6J80 - chains A and B of the 3 polymer chains in the assembly; structure by X-ray diffraction, 1.81 A resolution.

== Chain A (and B) ==
Protein: Oligoribonuclease, mitochondrial
Organism: Homo sapiens
Notes: chain B of this document is another copy of the same molecule, construct and numbering; everything in this record applies to it too
UniProtKB: Q9Y3B8 (ORN_HUMAN); numbering as in UniProt (aligned over 38-216)
Chain sequence (181 residues; row label = number of the first residue in the row):
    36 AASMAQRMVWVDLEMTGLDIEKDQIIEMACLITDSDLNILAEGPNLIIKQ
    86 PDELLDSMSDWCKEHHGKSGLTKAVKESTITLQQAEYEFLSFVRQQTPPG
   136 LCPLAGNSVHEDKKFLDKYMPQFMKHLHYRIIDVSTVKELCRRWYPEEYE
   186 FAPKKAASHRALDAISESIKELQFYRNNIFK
Disordered / not traced: 36-37, 50-59, 87-113, 189-192 (chain B: fully traced)
Sequence notes: expression tag (36-37); engineered mutation Ala199 (Asp in Q9Y3B8)
UniProt features mapped onto this chain:
  - active site: His194
  - binding site (Mg(2+)): Asp47, Glu49, Asp147
  - site (Important for dinucleotide binding): Leu53, Trp96, Tyr164
  - modified residue: Ser92 (Phosphoserine), Tyr122 (Phosphotyrosine), Lys173 (N6-acetyllysine)
  - mutagenesis: Asp47 (D47A: Loss of 3'-to-5'exoribonuclease activity), Glu49 (E49A: Loss of 3'-to-5'exoribonuclease activity), Leu53 (L53A: Loss of 3'-to-5'exoribonuclease activity), Trp96 (W96A: Loss of 3'-to-5'exoribonuclease activity), Glu146 (E146A: No effect on 3'-to-5'exoribonuclease activity), Asp147 (D147A: Loss of 3'-to-5'exoribonuclease activity), Tyr164 (Y164A: Loss of 3'-to-5'exoribonuclease activity), Arg178 (R178A: Disruption of homodimerization and loss of 3'-to-5'exoribonuclease activity; when associated with R-179 or A-179), Trp179 (W179A: Disruption of homodimerization and loss of 3'-to-5'exoribonuclease activity; when associated with A-178 or A-215 ...), His194 (H194A: Loss of 3'-to-5'exoribonuclease activity), Phe215 (F215A: Disruption of homodimerization and loss of 3'-to-5'exoribonuclease activity; when associated with A-179)
What the authors report for this chain:
  - binding site for the 7-nt DNA strand: Glu49, Met50, Leu53, Trp96, Tyr122, Tyr164, Arg165, Phe186, Lys189
  - self-association interface (contacts with another copy of this molecule): Ser170, Leu175, Trp179, Ile214, Phe215
  - contacts within the chain: Trp96-His100 (pi stacking), His163-Tyr164 (pi stacking)
  - mutagenesis - H194A: abolished catalytic activity on the 4-nt RNA
  - catalytic residues: His194 (proposed by the authors, not directly observed)

== Chain A / chain B interface ==
Residue-residue contacts (59):
  Ala40(A) - Arg177(B)
  Gln41(A) - Arg177(B)
  Gln41(A) - Arg178(B)  hydrogen bond (backbone-side chain)
  Arg42(A) - Arg178(B)  hydrogen bond (backbone-side chain)
  Met43(A) - Arg178(B)
  Ser70(A) - Arg178(B)
  Ser70(A) - Trp179(B)  hydrogen bond (backbone-side chain)
  Pro138(A) - Arg178(B)
  Ser143(A) - Arg165(B)
  His145(A) - His145(B)
  His145(A) - Tyr164(B)
  His145(A) - Ile166(B)
  Glu146(A) - Lys148(B)  salt bridge
  Lys149(A) - Asp152(B)  salt bridge
  Asp152(A) - Lys149(B)  salt bridge
  Tyr164(A) - His145(B)
  Arg165(A) - Ser143(B)
  Arg165(A) - Lys173(B)
  Arg165(A) - Glu174(B)  salt bridge
  Ile166(A) - His145(B)
  Ile166(A) - Asp168(B)
  Ile166(A) - Thr171(B)  hydrogen bond (backbone-side chain)
  Ile167(A) - Thr171(B)
  Asp168(A) - Ile166(B)
  Asp168(A) - Thr171(B)  hydrogen bond (backbone-side chain)
  Thr171(A) - Ile166(B)  hydrogen bond (side chain-backbone)
  Thr171(A) - Ile167(B)
  Thr171(A) - Asp168(B)  hydrogen bond (side chain-backbone)
  Val172(A) - Leu175(B)  hydrophobic
  Lys173(A) - Arg165(B)
  Glu174(A) - Arg165(B)  salt bridge
  Leu175(A) - Val172(B)  hydrophobic
  Arg177(A) - Gln41(B)
  Arg178(A) - Ala40(B)
  Arg178(A) - Gln41(B)  hydrogen bond (side chain-backbone)
  Arg178(A) - Arg42(B)  hydrogen bond (side chain-backbone)
  Arg178(A) - Met43(B)
  Arg178(A) - Ser70(B)
  Arg178(A) - Pro138(B)
  Trp179(A) - Ser70(B)  hydrogen bond (side chain-backbone)
  Trp179(A) - Asp71(B)
  Trp179(A) - Arg211(B)
  Tyr180(A) - Phe215(B)
  Tyr180(A) - Lys216(B)  hydrogen bond (side chain-backbone)
  Glu183(A) - Lys216(B)  salt bridge
  Arg211(A) - Trp179(B)
  Asn213(A) - Lys216(B)  hydrogen bond (backbone-side chain)
  Ile214(A) - Phe215(B)
  Ile214(A) - Lys216(B)  hydrogen bond (backbone-backbone)
  Phe215(A) - Tyr180(B)
  Phe215(A) - Ile214(B)
  Phe215(A) - Phe215(B)  hydrophobic
  Phe215(A) - Lys216(B)
  Lys216(A) - Tyr180(B)  hydrogen bond (backbone-side chain)
  Lys216(A) - Glu183(B)  salt bridge
  Lys216(A) - Asn213(B)  hydrogen bond (side chain-backbone)
  Lys216(A) - Ile214(B)  hydrogen bond (backbone-backbone)
  Lys216(A) - Phe215(B)
  Lys216(A) - Lys216(B)
Interface residues without a listed pair, chain A (36 interface residues in all): Asp71, Leu72, Lys148, Ser170, Leu207
Interface residues without a listed pair, chain B (36 interface residues in all): Leu72, Glu146, Ser170, Leu207

== Overview ==
The chain A/chain B interface involves 36 residues from each chain, with 16 hydrogen bonds and 7 salt bridges.
Polar pairs include Glu146(A)-Lys148(B), Lys149(A)-Asp152(B) and Arg165(A)-Glu174(B). From the paper: the
catalytic residue His194(A); H194A of chain A abolishes catalytic activity on the 4-nt RNA.
Both chains are Oligoribonuclease, mitochondrial (Homo sapiens). Entry 6J80 (Human mitochondrial
Oligoribonuclease in complex with poly-dT DNA) was determined by X-ray diffraction together with 6J7Y and 6J7Z
from the same study.
